3QXF - chain A; structure by X-ray diffraction, 1.85 A resolution.

[Chain A]
Name: Endoglucanase
Source organism: Escherichia coli K-12
Notes: EC 3.2.1.4
Reference sequence: P37651 (GUN_ECOLI); residues 22-368 here correspond to UniProt positions 21-367 (UniProt number = residue number - 1)
Chain sequence (355 residues; numbered 22 to 376; the number before each row is that of its first residue):
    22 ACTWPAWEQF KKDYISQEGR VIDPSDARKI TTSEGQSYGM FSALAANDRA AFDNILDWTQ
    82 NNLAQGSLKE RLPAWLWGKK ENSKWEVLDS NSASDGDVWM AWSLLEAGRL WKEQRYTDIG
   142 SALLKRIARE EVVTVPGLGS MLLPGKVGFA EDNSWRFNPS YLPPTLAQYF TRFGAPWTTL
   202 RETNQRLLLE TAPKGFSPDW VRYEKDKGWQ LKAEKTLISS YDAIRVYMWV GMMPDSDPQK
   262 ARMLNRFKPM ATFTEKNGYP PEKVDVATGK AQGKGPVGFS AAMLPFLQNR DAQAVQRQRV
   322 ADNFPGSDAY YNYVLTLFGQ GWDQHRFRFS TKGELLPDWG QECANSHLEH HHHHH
Disordered / not traced: 22-23, 361-376
Sequence notes: expression tag (369-376)
Modified residues: Mse61, Mse121, Mse162, Mse249, Mse253, Mse254, Mse264, Mse271, Mse304 (selenomethionine; parent Met)
Reported in the primary citation:
  - catalytic residues: E55, D243 (proposed by the authors, not directly observed)
  - contacts within the chain: E55-D116 (hydrogen bond), E55-Y182 (hydrogen bond)

[Summary]
From the paper: catalytic residues E55 and D243; contacts within the chain involving E55, D116 and Y182.
Chain A is Endoglucanase (Escherichia coli K-12); the structure, Structure of the bacterial cellulose synthase
subunit Z, was determined by X-ray diffraction (same publication as 3QXQ).
